Entry 5ZGC (X-ray diffraction, 2.90 A resolution); this record covers chains A and G.

Chain A:
Protein: NAD-dependent protein deacetylase sirtuin-3, mitochondrial
Source organism: Homo sapiens
Notes: EC 3.5.1.-
Reference sequence: Q9NTG7 (SIR3_HUMAN); residue numbers follow UniProt; this construct covers 121-394
Chain sequence (274 residues; numbered 121 to 394; the number before each row is that of its first residue):
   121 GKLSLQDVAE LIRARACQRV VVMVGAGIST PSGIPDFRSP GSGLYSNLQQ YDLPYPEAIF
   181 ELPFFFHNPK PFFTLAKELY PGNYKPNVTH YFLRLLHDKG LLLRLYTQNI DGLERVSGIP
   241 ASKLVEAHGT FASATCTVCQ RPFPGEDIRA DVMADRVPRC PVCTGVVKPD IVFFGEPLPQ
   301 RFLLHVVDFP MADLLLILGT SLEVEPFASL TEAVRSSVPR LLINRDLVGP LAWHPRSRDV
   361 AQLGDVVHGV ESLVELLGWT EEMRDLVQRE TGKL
Unresolved in the structure: 121, 160-169
Metal / ion sites: Zn2+: Cys256, Cys259, Cys280, Cys283

Chain G:
Protein: Histone H4K16bhb peptide
Chain sequence (11 residues; numbered 11 to 21; the number before each row is that of its first residue):
    11 GKGGAXRHRK V
Modified / non-standard residues: KHB (N~6~-[(3S)-3-hydroxybutanoyl]-L-lysine) at position 16

How chain A and chain G interact:
Residue-residue contacts (31; chain A residue first):
  Glu177(A) - His18(G)
  Phe180(A) - KHB_16(G)
  Gln228(A) - KHB_16(G)
  Ile230(A) - KHB_16(G)
  His248(A) - KHB_16(G)
  Val292(A) - KHB_16(G)
  Phe293(A) - KHB_16(G)
  Phe294(A) - KHB_16(G)
  Phe294(A) - His18(G)
  Gly295(A) - Ala15(G)
  Gly295(A) - KHB_16(G)  hydrogen bond (backbone-backbone)
  Glu296(A) - Ala15(G)
  Glu296(A) - KHB_16(G)  hydrogen bond (backbone-backbone)
  Leu298(A) - KHB_16(G)
  Leu322(A) - Arg19(G)  hydrogen bond (backbone-side chain)
  Glu323(A) - Arg19(G)  hydrogen bond (backbone-backbone)
  Val324(A) - KHB_16(G)
  Val324(A) - Arg17(G)
  Glu325(A) - Lys12(G)  salt bridge
  Glu325(A) - Ala15(G)
  Glu325(A) - KHB_16(G)
  Glu325(A) - Arg17(G)  hydrogen bond (backbone-backbone)
  Glu325(A) - Arg19(G)
  Pro326(A) - Lys12(G)
  Pro326(A) - Gly13(G)
  Ser329(A) - Gly11(G)
  Ser329(A) - Lys12(G)  hydrogen bond (side chain-backbone)
  Ala333(A) - Gly11(G)
  Pro350(A) - Arg19(G)
  Trp353(A) - Arg19(G)
  Trp353(A) - Val21(G)
Interface residues without a listed pair, chain A (23 interface residues in all): His305, Leu330, Gly349
Interface residues without a listed pair, chain G (11 interface residues in all): Gly14, Lys20

In short:
23 residues of chain A face 11 of chain G across their interface, with 6 hydrogen bonds and 1 salt bridge.
Among the polar pairs are Glu325(A)-Lys12(G), Leu322(A)-Arg19(G) and Ser329(A)-Lys12(G). Cys256(A), Cys259(A),
Cys280(A) and Cys283(A) coordinate Zn2+.
Chain A is NAD-dependent protein deacetylase sirtuin-3, mitochondrial (Homo sapiens) and chain G is Histone
H4K16bhb peptide; the structure, Crystal Structure of SIRT3 in complex with H4K16bhb peptide, was determined
by X-ray diffraction.
